Entry 6CUE (electron microscopy, 4.00 A resolution); this record covers chains 2 and 1 of the 24 polymer chains in the assembly.

Chain 2:
Molecule: Envelope glycoprotein gp120
Source organism: Human immunodeficiency virus 1
UniProt: Q2N0S6 (Q2N0S6_9HIV1); the construct lacks a stretch of the UniProt sequence and is renumbered around it, so the offset changes along the chain: 31-141 = UniProt 30-140; 150-185 = UniProt 141-176; 187-309 = UniProt 186-308; 312-321 = UniProt 309-318; 2 more segments
Amino-acid sequence (473 residues; numbered 31 to 505 plus 10 insertion-coded residues; 12 numbers in that range are skipped by the numbering (no residue carries them; nothing is unmodelled there); the number before each row is that of its first residue; a row labelled like 185A-185I holds insertion residues (185A, then the next letters in order)):
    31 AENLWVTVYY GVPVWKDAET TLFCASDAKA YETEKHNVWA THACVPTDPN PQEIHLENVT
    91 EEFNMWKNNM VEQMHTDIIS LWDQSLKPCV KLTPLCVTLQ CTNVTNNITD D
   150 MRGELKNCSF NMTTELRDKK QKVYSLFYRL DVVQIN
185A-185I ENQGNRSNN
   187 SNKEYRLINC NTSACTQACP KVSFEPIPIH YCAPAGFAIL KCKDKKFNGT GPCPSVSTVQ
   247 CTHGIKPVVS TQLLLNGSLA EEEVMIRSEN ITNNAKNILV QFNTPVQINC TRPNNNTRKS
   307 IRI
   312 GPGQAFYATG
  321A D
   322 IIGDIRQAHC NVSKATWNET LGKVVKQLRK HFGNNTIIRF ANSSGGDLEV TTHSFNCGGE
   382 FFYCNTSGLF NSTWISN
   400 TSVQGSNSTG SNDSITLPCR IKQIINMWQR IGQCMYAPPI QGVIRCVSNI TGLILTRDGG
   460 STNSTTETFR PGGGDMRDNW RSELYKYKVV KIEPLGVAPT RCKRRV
Not modelled in the structure: 185A-185I, 400-410
Disulfide bonds: Cys-54/Cys-74, Cys-119/Cys-205, Cys-126/Cys-196, Cys-131/Cys-157, Cys-201/Cys-433, Cys-218/Cys-247, Cys-228/Cys-239, Cys-296/Cys-331, Cys-378/Cys-445, Cys-385/Cys-418
Glycans and other covalent adducts: N-acetylglucosamine (NAG) linked to Asn-133, Asn-156, Asn-160, Asn-197, Asn-234, Asn-262, Asn-295, Asn-301, Asn-363, Asn-386, Asn-448; glycan linked to Asn-137, Asn-276, Asn-332
Sequence notes: conflict Cys-201 (Ile200 in Q2N0S6), Asn-332 (Thr330 in Q2N0S6), Cys-433 (Ala430 in Q2N0S6), Cys-501 (Ala498 in Q2N0S6)
Reported in the primary citation:
  - mutagenesis - S241N: decreased binding to vFP16.02
  - mutagenesis - S241N: decreased binding to vFP20.01
  - post-translational modification sites: Asn-88, Asn-295, Asn-448 (citing earlier work)

Chain 1:
Molecule: Envelope glycoprotein gp41
Source organism: Human immunodeficiency virus 1
UniProt: Q2N0S7 (Q2N0S7_9HIV1); residues 512-664 here correspond to UniProt positions 509-661 (UniProt number = residue number - 3)
Amino-acid sequence (153 residues; each row starts with the number of its first residue):
   512 AVGIGAVFLG FLGAAGSTMG AASMTLTVQA RNLLSGIVQQ QSNLLRAIEA QQHLLKLTVW
   572 GIKQLQARVL AVERYLRDQQ LLGIWGCSGK LICCTNVPWN SSWSNRNLSE IWDNMTWLQW
   632 DKEISNYTQI IYGLLEESQN QQEKNEQDLL ALD
Not modelled in the structure: 548-568
Disulfide bonds: Cys-598/Cys-604
Sequence notes: conflict Cys-605 (Thr602 in Q2N0S7)
Reported in the primary citation:
  - contacts within the chain: Arg-617/Glu-634 (salt bridge), Arg-617/Glu-621
  - mutagenesis - V518L, V518M, V518W: decreased binding to VRC34.01
  - mutagenesis - V518A: unchanged binding to VRC34.01
  - post-translational modification sites: Asn-611 (citing earlier work)

How chain 2 and chain 1 interact:
Cross-chain cystine bridges: Cys-501(2)/Cys-605(1)
Contacting residue pairs (71; chain 2 residue first):
  Leu-34(2) with Pro-609(1); Trp-610(1), hydrogen bond (backbone-backbone)
  Trp-35(2) with Asn-607(1); Val-608(1); Pro-609(1)
  Val-36(2) with Thr-606(1); Val-608(1), hydrogen bond (backbone-backbone); Trp-610(1), hydrophobic
  Thr-37(2) with Cys-604(1); Cys-605(1)
  Val-38(2) with Trp-596(1), hydrophobic; Cys-598(1), hydrophobic; Cys-604(1), hydrogen bond (backbone-backbone)
  Tyr-39(2) with Ile-603(1), hydrophobic; Trp-623(1); Trp-628(1), hydrophobic
  Tyr-40(2) with Leu-537(1); Leu-544(1); Tyr-586(1); Asp-589(1); Leu-602(1)
  Gly-41(2) with Leu-537(1); Gln-540(1)
  Val-42(2) with Trp-628(1), hydrophobic
  Pro-43(2) with Leu-523(1), hydrophobic; Ala-526(1), hydrophobic; Trp-628(1)
  Val-44(2) with Trp-628(1); Leu-629(1), hydrophobic; Asp-632(1)
  Trp-45(2) with Leu-629(1), hydrophobic
  Leu-52(2) with Gln-575(1), hydrogen bond (backbone-side chain)
  Phe-53(2) with Gln-575(1)
  Ile-84(2) with Val-518(1), hydrophobic; Phe-522(1)
  Leu-86(2) with Leu-523(1); Gly-527(1)
  Glu-87(2) with Gly-527(1)
  Asn-88(2) with Gly-527(1)
  Glu-91(2) with Leu-629(1)
  Asp-107(2) with Trp-571(1)
  Ala-221(2) with Leu-544(1); Leu-545(1); Ser-546(1); Gly-547(1); Ala-582(1)
  Gly-222(2) with Leu-544(1)
  Thr-244(2) with Phe-522(1)
  Lys-490(2) with Arg-585(1)
  Ile-491(2) with Leu-523(1), hydrophobic; Arg-585(1), hydrogen bond (backbone-side chain)
  Glu-492(2) with Arg-585(1)
  Pro-493(2) with Leu-544(1), hydrophobic
  Leu-494(2) with Leu-592(1), hydrophobic; Leu-593(1), hydrophobic; Tyr-643(1)
  Val-496(2) with Trp-631(1), hydrogen bond (backbone-side chain)
  Pro-498(2) with Trp-610(1), hydrophobic; Trp-623(1), hydrogen bond (backbone-side chain); Trp-631(1)
  Thr-499(2) with Trp-623(1)
  Cys-501(2) with Cys-605(1), disulfide
  Lys-502(2) with Cys-605(1); Asn-607(1)
  Arg-503(2) with Gly-597(1); Cys-605(1); Thr-606(1); Asn-607(1), hydrogen bond (backbone-side chain); Gln-650(1); Gln-653(1), hydrogen bond
  Val-505(2) with Glu-657(1)
Also at the interface, not in a pair above, chain 2 (42 interface residues in all): Thr-51, Ala-73, Leu-111, Ala-224, Ala-497, Arg-500, Arg-504
Also at the interface, not in a pair above, chain 1 (52 interface residues in all): Gly-521, Gly-524, Thr-536, Ala-541, Asn-543, Ala-578, Gln-590, Leu-619, Ile-622, Ile-635, Ile-642, Leu-646
Interface features reported in the paper:
  - interface residues, chain 1: Phe-522(1)

In short:
The interface between chain 2 and chain 1 involves 42 residues on one side and 52 on the other; the contacts
include 1 disulfide bond and 9 hydrogen bonds. Polar pairs include Leu-52(2)/Gln-575(1), Ile-491(2)/Arg-585(1)
and Val-496(2)/Trp-631(1). The paper reports that V518L, V518M and V518W of chain 1 reduce binding to
VRC34.01; the interface residue Phe-522(1); 5 substitutions were tested in all.
Here chain 2 is Envelope glycoprotein gp120 and chain 1 is Envelope glycoprotein gp41, both from Human
immunodeficiency virus 1. Entry 6CUE (Cryo-EM structure at 4.0 A resolution of vaccine-elicited antibody
vFP7.04 in complex with HIV-1 Env BG505 ...) was determined by electron microscopy (same publication as 6CUF).
